PDB entry 7RD1 | electron microscopy, 3.07 A resolution | chains A and Q of the 32 polymer chains in the assembly

# Chain A
Molecule: Hexon protein
From: Chimpanzee adenovirus Y25
UniProtKB: G9G854 (G9G854_9ADEN); numbering as in UniProt (aligned over 1-942)
Chain sequence (942 residues; each row starts with the number of its first residue):
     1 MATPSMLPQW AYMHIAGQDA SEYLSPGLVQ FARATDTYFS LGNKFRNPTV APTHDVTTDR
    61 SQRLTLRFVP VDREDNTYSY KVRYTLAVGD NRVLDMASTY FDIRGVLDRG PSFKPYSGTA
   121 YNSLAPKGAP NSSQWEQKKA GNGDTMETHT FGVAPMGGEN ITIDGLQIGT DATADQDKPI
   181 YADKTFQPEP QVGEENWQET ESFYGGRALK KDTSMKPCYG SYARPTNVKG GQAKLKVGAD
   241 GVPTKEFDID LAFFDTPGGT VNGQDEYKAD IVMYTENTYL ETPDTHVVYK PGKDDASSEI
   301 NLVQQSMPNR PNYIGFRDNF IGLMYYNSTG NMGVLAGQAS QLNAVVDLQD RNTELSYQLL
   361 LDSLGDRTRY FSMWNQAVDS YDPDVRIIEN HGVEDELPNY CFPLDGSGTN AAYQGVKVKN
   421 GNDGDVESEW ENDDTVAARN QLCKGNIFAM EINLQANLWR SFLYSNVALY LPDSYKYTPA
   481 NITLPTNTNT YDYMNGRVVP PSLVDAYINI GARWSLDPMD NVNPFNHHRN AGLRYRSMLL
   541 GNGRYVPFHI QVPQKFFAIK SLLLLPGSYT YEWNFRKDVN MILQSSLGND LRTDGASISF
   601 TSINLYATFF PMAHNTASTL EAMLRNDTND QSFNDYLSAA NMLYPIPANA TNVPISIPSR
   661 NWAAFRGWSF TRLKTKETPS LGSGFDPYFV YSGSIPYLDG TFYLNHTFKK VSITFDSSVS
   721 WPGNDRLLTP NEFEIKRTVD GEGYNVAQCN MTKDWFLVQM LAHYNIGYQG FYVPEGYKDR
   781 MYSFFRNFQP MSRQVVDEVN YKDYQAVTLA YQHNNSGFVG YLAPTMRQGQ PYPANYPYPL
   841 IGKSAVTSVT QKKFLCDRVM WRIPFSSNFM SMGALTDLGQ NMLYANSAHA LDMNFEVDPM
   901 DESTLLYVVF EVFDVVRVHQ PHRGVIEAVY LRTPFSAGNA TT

# Chain Q
Molecule: Hexon-interlacing protein
From: Chimpanzee adenovirus Y25
UniProtKB: G9G843 (G9G843_9ADEN); residue numbers follow UniProt; this construct covers 1-142
Chain sequence (142 residues; each row starts with the number of its first residue):
     1 MSGSGSFEGG VFSPYLTGRL PSWAGVRQNV MGSTVDGRPV QPANSSTLTY ATLSSSSVDA
    61 AAAAAAASAA SAVRGMAMGA GYYGTLVANS SSTNNPASLN EEKLLLLMAQ LEALTQRLGE
   121 LTQQVAQLQE QTRAAVATVK SK
Unresolved in the structure: 40-102, 137-142

# Interface between chain A and chain Q
Contacting residue pairs (48):
  Gln349(A) with Ser22(Q), hydrogen bond
  Asp350(A) with Arg19(Q), salt bridge; Leu20(Q)
  Arg592(A) with Thr34(Q), hydrogen bond (backbone-side chain); Val35(Q), hydrogen bond (side chain-backbone); Asp36(Q), hydrogen bond (side chain-backbone); Gly37(Q); Arg38(Q), hydrogen bond (backbone-backbone)
  Thr593(A) with Arg38(Q); Pro39(Q)
  Asp594(A) with Gly37(Q)
  Ala596(A) with Asp36(Q)
  Leu643(A) with Arg19(Q); Leu20(Q)
  Tyr644(A) with Gly18(Q)
  Pro647(A) with Pro14(Q)
  Asn652(A) with Phe12(Q)
  Pro654(A) with Phe12(Q); Thr17(Q)
  Ser656(A) with Thr17(Q)
  Thr678(A) with Arg27(Q)
  Pro679(A) with Val26(Q), hydrophobic; Arg27(Q)
  Ser680(A) with Pro21(Q), hydrogen bond (side chain-backbone); Ser22(Q); Trp23(Q), hydrogen bond (side chain-backbone); Val26(Q)
  Leu681(A) with Ser22(Q); Trp23(Q), hydrogen bond (backbone-backbone)
  Gly682(A) with Trp23(Q)
  Ser683(A) with Trp23(Q); Ala24(Q)
  Phe685(A) with Ala24(Q); Val35(Q)
  Asp686(A) with Val26(Q), hydrogen bond (side chain-backbone); Arg27(Q), salt bridge
  Pro687(A) with Gly32(Q); Ser33(Q); Thr34(Q); Val35(Q)
  Tyr688(A) with Arg27(Q), hydrogen bond (backbone-side chain); Val30(Q); Met31(Q); Gly32(Q); Ser33(Q)
  Phe689(A) with Arg27(Q)
  Val690(A) with Arg27(Q)
  Tyr697(A) with Leu20(Q)
Other interface residues (no listed pair), chain A (35 interface residues in all): Thr329, Thr486, Asn487, Gly595, Ser597, Met642, Pro645, Thr651, Ile655, Glu677
Other interface residues (no listed pair), chain Q (26 interface residues in all): Val11, Tyr15, Leu16, Gly25

# Overview
35 residues of chain A face 26 of chain Q across their interface; the contacts include 10 hydrogen bonds and 2
salt bridges. Among the polar pairs are Asp350(A)-Arg19(Q), Asp686(A)-Arg27(Q) and Gln349(A)-Ser22(Q).
Chain A is Hexon protein and chain Q is Hexon-interlacing protein, both from Chimpanzee adenovirus Y25; the
structure, The Capsid Structure of the ChAdOx1 viral vector/chimpanzee adenovirus Y25, was determined by
electron microscopy (same publication as 7OP2).
